9I8F - chains C and A of the 4 polymer chains in the assembly; structure by electron microscopy, 3.60 A resolution.

[Chain C (and A)]
Name: Encapsulin
From: Dendrosporobacter quercicolus
Notes: chain A of this document is another copy of the same molecule, construct and numbering; everything in this record applies to it too
UniProtKB: A0A1G9WS71 (A0A1G9WS71_9FIRM); residue numbers follow UniProt; this construct covers 1-278
Sequence (278 residues; numbered 1 to 278; the number before each row is that of its first residue):
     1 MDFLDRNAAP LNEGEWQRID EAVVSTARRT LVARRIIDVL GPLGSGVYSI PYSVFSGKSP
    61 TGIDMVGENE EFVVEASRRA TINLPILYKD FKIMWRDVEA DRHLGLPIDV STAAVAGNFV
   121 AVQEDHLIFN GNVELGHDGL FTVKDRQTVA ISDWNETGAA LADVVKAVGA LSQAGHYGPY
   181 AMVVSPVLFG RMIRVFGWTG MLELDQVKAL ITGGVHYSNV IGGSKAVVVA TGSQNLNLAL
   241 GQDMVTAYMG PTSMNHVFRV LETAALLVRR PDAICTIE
Differences from the reference sequence: engineered mutation W198 (Asn in A0A1G9WS71)
From the paper describing this entry:
  - mutagenesis - N198W: unchanged stability
  - mutagenesis - N198W: decreased catalytic activity on ABTS

[Chain C / chain A interface]
Pairs across the interface (4; chain C residue first):
  Y48(C) with R79(A), hydrogen bond; T81(A)
  S49(C) with S49(A)
  T81(C) with Y48(A)
Interface residues without a listed pair, chain C (4 interface residues in all): N83
Interface residues without a listed pair, chain A (5 interface residues in all): P51

[Summary]
Chain C and chain A form an interface of 4 and 5 residues respectively, with 1 hydrogen bond. Its one
hydrogen-bonded contact is Y48(C)-R79(A). From the paper: N198W of chain C reduces catalytic activity on ABTS;
N198W of chain C leaves stability unchanged.
Both chains are Encapsulin (Dendrosporobacter quercicolus). Entry 9I8F (Structure of Encapsulin from
Dendrosporobacter quercicolus, mutant N198W) was determined by electron microscopy (same publication as 9I8D
and 9I8E).
